4K48 - chain A; structure by X-ray diffraction, 2.49 A resolution.

Chain A:
Protein: Leucine--tRNA ligase
Organism: Streptococcus pneumoniae
Notes: EC 6.1.1.4
Reference sequence: B8ZKS5 (SYL_STRPJ); residues 228-410 here = UniProt positions 228-410
Amino-acid sequence (192 residues; row label = number of the first residue in the row):
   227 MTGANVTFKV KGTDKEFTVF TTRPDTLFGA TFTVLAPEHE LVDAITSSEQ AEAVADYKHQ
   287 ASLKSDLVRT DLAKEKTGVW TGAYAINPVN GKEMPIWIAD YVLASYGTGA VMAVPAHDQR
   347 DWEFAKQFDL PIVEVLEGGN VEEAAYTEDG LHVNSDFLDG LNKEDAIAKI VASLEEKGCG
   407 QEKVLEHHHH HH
Unresolved in the structure: 227, 411-418
Sequence notes: expression tag (227, 411-418); engineered mutation Ser399 (Cys in B8ZKS5)
What the authors report for this chain:
  - mutagenesis - C399S: unchanged catalytic activity on ZCL039
  - catalytic residues: Thr247, Thr252, Asp347 (by similarity / conservation)
  - mutagenesis - T252R, Y332D: abolished catalytic activity on mischarged tRNA

Overview:
From the paper: catalytic residues Thr247, Thr252 and Asp347; T252R and Y332D abolish catalytic activity on
mischarged tRNA.
Chain A is Leucine--tRNA ligase (Streptococcus pneumoniae); the structure, Structure of the Streptococcus
pneumoniae leucyl-tRNA synthetase editing domain, was determined by X-ray diffraction (same publication as
4K47).
